3WPC - chains A and E of the 4 polymer chains in the assembly; structure by X-ray diffraction, 1.60 A resolution.

== Chain A ==
Molecule: Toll-like receptor 9
Source organism: Equus caballus
UniProtKB: Q2EEY0 (Q2EEY0_HORSE); residue numbers follow UniProt; this construct covers 26-817
Amino-acid sequence (802 residues; row label = number of the first residue in the row):
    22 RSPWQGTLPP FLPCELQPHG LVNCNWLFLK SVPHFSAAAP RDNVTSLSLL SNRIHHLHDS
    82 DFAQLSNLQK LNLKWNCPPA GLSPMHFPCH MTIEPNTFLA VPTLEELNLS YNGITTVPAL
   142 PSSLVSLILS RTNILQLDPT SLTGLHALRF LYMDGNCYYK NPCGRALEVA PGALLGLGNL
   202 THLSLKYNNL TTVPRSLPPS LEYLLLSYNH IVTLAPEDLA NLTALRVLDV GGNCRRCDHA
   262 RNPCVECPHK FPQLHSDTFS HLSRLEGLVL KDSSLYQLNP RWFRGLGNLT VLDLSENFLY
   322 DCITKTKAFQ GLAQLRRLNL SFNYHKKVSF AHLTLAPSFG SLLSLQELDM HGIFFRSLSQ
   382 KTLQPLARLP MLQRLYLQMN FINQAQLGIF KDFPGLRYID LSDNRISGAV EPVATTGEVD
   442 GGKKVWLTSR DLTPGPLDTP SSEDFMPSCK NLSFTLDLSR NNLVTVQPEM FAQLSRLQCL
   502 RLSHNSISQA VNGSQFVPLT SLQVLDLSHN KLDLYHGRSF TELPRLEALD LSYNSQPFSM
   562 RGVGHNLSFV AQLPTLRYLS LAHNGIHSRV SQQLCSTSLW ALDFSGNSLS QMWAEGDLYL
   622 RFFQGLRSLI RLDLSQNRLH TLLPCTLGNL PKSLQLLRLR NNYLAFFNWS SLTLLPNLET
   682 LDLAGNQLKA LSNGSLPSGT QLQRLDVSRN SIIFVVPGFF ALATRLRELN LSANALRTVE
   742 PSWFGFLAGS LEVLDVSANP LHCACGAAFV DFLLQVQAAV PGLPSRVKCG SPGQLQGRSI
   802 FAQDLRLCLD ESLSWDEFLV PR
Disordered / not traced: 22-27, 433-463, 767, 807-823
Disulfide bonds: Cys-35/Cys-45, Cys-98/Cys-110, Cys-178/Cys-184, Cys-255/Cys-268, Cys-258/Cys-265, Cys-470/Cys-500, Cys-764/Cys-790
Covalently attached groups: N-acetylglucosamine (NAG) linked to Asn-200, Asn-210, Asn-242, Asn-513, Asn-567, Asn-694, Asn-731
Sequence notes: expression tag (22-25, 818-823)
UniProt features mapped onto this chain:
  - binding site (DNA): Trp-47 to Lys-51, Ser-72 to His-77, Tyr-132, Arg-152, Tyr-179 to Lys-181, Tyr-208, Arg-262
  - lipidation (S-palmitoyl cysteine): Cys-258, Cys-265
  - glycosylation (N-linked (GlcNAc...) asparagine): Asn-64, Asn-129, Asn-200, Asn-210, Asn-242, Asn-309, Asn-340, Asn-472, Asn-513, Asn-567, Asn-669, Asn-694, Asn-731
  - mutagenesis: Trp-47 (W47A: Significantly decreased binding to agonist CpG-DNA), Trp-96 (W96A: Significantly decreased binding to agonist CpG-DNA), Phe-108 (F108A: Significantly decreased binding to agonist CpG-DNA)

== Chain E ==
Molecule: 12-nt DNA strand
Sequence (12 nucleotides; numbered 1 to 12; the number before each row is that of its first residue):
     1 CATGACGTTC CT

== Interface between chain A and chain E ==
Residue-residue contacts (43; chain A residue first):
  Trp-47(A) with DG7(E), base contact; DT8(E), stacking on the base; DT9(E), base contact
  Phe-49(A) with DG7(E), base contact
  Lys-51(A) with DG4(E), phosphate contact; DA5(E), salt bridge to the phosphate
  Ser-72(A) with DG7(E), base contact; DT9(E), hydrogen bond to the base
  Asn-73(A) with DG7(E), hydrogen bond to the base
  Arg-74(A) with DA5(E), salt bridge to the phosphate; DC6(E), salt bridge to the phosphate; DG7(E), base contact
  His-76(A) with DG4(E), salt bridge to the phosphate
  His-77(A) with DG4(E), salt bridge to the phosphate
  Lys-95(A) with DC10(E), base contact
  Trp-96(A) with DG7(E), hydrogen bond to the base; DT9(E), stacking on the base; DC10(E), hydrogen bond to the base
  Pro-99(A) with DC6(E), base contact
  Ser-104(A) with DC6(E), hydrogen bond to the base
  Pro-105(A) with DC6(E), base contact; DG7(E), sugar contact; DT9(E), base contact
  Met-106(A) with DC6(E), hydrogen bond to the base; DG7(E), phosphate contact
  Phe-108(A) with DA5(E), stacking on the base; DC6(E), sugar contact
  Pro-109(A) with DA5(E), hydrogen bond to the base
  Tyr-132(A) with DC10(E), hydrogen bond to the sugar
  Arg-152(A) with DC10(E), phosphate contact; DC11(E), salt bridge to the phosphate
  Tyr-179(A) with DC10(E), phosphate contact; DC11(E), hydrogen bond to the phosphate
  Tyr-180(A) with DT12(E), hydrogen bond to the base
  Lys-181(A) with DC10(E), salt bridge to the phosphate; DC11(E), salt bridge to the phosphate; DT12(E), hydrogen bond to the base
  Tyr-208(A) with DT12(E), hydrogen bond to the phosphate
  Tyr-229(A) with DT12(E), sugar contact
  Arg-256(A) with DT12(E), hydrogen bond to the phosphate
  Arg-262(A) with DC11(E), sugar contact; DT12(E), hydrogen bond to the base
  Asn-263(A) with DT12(E), base contact
Other interface residues (no listed pair), chain A (28 interface residues in all): Lys-292, Glu-317
Other interface residues (no listed pair), chain E (10 interface residues in all): DT3

== In short ==
28 residues of chain A face 10 of chain E across their interface, with 14 hydrogen bonds, 8 salt bridges and 3
aromatic stacking contacts. Polar contacts include Ser-72(A)/DT9(E), Asn-73(A)/DG7(E) and Trp-96(A)/DG7(E).
Here chain A is Toll-like receptor 9 (Equus caballus) and chain E is a 12-nt DNA strand. Entry 3WPC (Crystal
structure of horse TLR9 in complex with agonistic DNA1668_12mer) was determined by X-ray diffraction (same
publication as 3WPD, 3WPE, 3WPH and 3WPI).
